Entry 7W43 (X-ray diffraction, 3.00 A resolution); this record covers chains A and B of the 12 polymer chains in the assembly.

[Chain A (and B)]
Protein: Uncharacterized ATPase YjoB
Source organism: Bacillus subtilis (strain 168)
Notes: EC 3.-.-.-; fragment: N-terminal domain; chain B of this document is another copy of the same molecule, construct and numbering; everything in this record applies to it too
Reference sequence: O34703 (YJOB_BACSU); residues 1-159 here = UniProt positions 1-159
Sequence (161 residues; numbered -1 to 159; the number before each row is that of its first residue; numbers below 1 keep their minus sign (Gly-1 is residue -1)):
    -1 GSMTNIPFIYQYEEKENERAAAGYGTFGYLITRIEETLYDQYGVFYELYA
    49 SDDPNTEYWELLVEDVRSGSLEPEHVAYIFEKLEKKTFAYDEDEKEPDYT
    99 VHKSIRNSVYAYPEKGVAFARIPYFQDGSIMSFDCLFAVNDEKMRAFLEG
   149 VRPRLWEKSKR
Unresolved in the structure: -1 to 3, 159
Construct notes: expression tag (-1 to 0)

[Chain A / chain B interface]
Pairs across the interface (68):
  Tyr8(A) with Arg17(B); Ala18(B); Ala19(B), hydrogen bond (side chain-backbone); Tyr22(B), hydrophobic
  Tyr10(A) with Glu14(B); Asn15(B), hydrogen bond; Arg17(B); Ala18(B), hydrophobic
  Glu12(A) with Gly23(B)
  Lys13(A) with Asn15(B)
  Glu16(A) with Asn15(B); Ala18(B); Gly23(B); Thr24(B), hydrogen bond (backbone-side chain)
  Arg17(A) with Thr24(B); Tyr27(B)
  Ala18(A) with Thr24(B), hydrogen bond (backbone-side chain)
  Ala20(A) with Phe123(B)
  Tyr22(A) with Glu79(B), hydrogen bond (side chain-backbone); Lys80(B), hydrogen bond (side chain-backbone); Leu81(B), hydrophobic
  Phe25(A) with Leu81(B), hydrophobic; Phe123(B), hydrophobic
  Ile29(A) with Lys80(B)
  Thr30(A) with Lys80(B)
  Glu33(A) with Lys80(B), salt bridge
  Glu45(A) with Lys84(B), salt bridge
  Leu46(A) with Lys80(B); Leu81(B); Glu82(B); Lys83(B)
  Tyr47(A) with Lys84(B); Thr85(B); Phe86(B), hydrophobic; Val99(B), hydrophobic
  Ala48(A) with Glu82(B)
  Ser49(A) with Glu82(B), hydrogen bond; Arg104(B), hydrogen bond; Ile128(B)
  Asn53(A) with Phe86(B); Tyr88(B), hydrogen bond (side chain-backbone); Glu90(B)
  Thr54(A) with Glu90(B), hydrogen bond (backbone-side chain)
  Glu55(A) with Tyr88(B), hydrogen bond; Glu90(B), hydrogen bond (backbone-side chain)
  Tyr56(A) with Phe86(B); Tyr88(B), hydrophobic
  Tyr122(A) with Gly126(B); Ser127(B)
  Gln124(A) with Asp125(B); Gly126(B), hydrogen bond (side chain-backbone)
  Phe131(A) with Phe123(B), hydrophobic; Gly126(B); Ile128(B), hydrophobic
  Leu134(A) with Phe86(B), hydrophobic
  Asp139(A) with Lys84(B); Val99(B)
  Arg143(A) with Tyr97(B); Val99(B)
  Leu146(A) with Tyr88(B), hydrophobic; Tyr97(B)
  Glu147(A) with Tyr97(B)
  Arg150(A) with Tyr88(B), hydrogen bond; Asp89(B); Glu90(B); Glu92(B); Lys93(B); Pro95(B)
Other interface residues (no listed pair), chain A (38 interface residues in all): Ala19, Gly21, Gly26, Asp50, Asp51, Met142, Val149
Other interface residues (no listed pair), chain B (33 interface residues in all): Phe78, Thr98

[Overview]
Chain A and chain B form an interface of 38 and 33 residues respectively, with 14 hydrogen bonds and 2 salt
bridges. Polar contacts include Glu33(A)-Lys80(B), Glu45(A)-Lys84(B) and Tyr8(A)-Ala19(B).
Chain A and chain B are both Uncharacterized ATPase YjoB (Bacillus subtilis (strain 168)); the structure,
Crystal structure of Bacillus subtilis YjoB N-terminal domain, was determined by X-ray diffraction (same
publication as 7W42 and 7W46).
